Entry 5DLJ (X-ray diffraction, 2.60 A resolution); this record covers chains C and F of the 8 polymer chains in the assembly.

[Chain C]
Name: CRISPR-associated endonuclease Cas1
From: Escherichia coli K12
Notes: EC 3.1.-.-
UniProt: Q46896 (CAS1_ECOLI); numbering as in UniProt (aligned over 2-281)
Amino-acid sequence (280 residues; each row starts with the number of its first residue):
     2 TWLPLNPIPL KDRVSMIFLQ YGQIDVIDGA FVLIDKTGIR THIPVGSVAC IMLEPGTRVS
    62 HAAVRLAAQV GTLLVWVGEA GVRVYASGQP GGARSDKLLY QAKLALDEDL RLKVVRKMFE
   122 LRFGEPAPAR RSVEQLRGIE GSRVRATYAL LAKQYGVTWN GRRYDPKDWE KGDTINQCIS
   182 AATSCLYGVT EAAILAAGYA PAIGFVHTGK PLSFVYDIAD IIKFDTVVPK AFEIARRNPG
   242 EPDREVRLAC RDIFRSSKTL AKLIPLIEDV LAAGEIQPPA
UniProt features mapped onto this chain:
  - binding site (Mg(2+)): Glu141, His208, Asp221
  - mutagenesis: Tyr22 (Y22A: Slightly decreased spacer acquisition in vivo; Y22F: Nearly wild-type spacer acquisition in vivo), Arg41 (R41E: Dramatically decreased spacer acquisition in vivo), Arg59 (R59A: Loss of spacer acquisition in vivo, decreased protospacer binding; R59D: Dramatically decreased spacer acquisition in vitro, 250-fold decreased affinity for protospacer DNA), Arg66 (R66D: Dramatically decreased spacer acquisition in vitro, 250-fold decreased affinity for protospacer DNA; R66E: Dramatically decreased spacer acquisition in vivo), Arg84 (R84A: Decreased spacer acquisition in vivo; R84E: Dramatically decreased spacer acquisition in vivo), Glu141 (E141A: No cleavage of any substrates, no restoration of UV or mitomycin C (MMC) resistance. Loss of spacer acquisition in vivo), Tyr149 (Y149A: No effect on in vitro protospacer integration), Tyr165 (Y165A: No effect on in vitro protospacer integration. Alone significantly decreased protospacer acquisition in vivo ...), Trp170 (W170A: Alone significantly decreased protospacer acquisition in vivo. Decreased protospacer binding; in association with A-170), Thr184 (T184A: No cleavage of any substrates), Tyr188 (Y188A: Partial inhibition of cleavage. No effect on in vitro protospacer integration. Significantly decreased protospacer acquisition in vivo), His208 (H208A: No cleavage of any substrates, no restoration of UV or MMC resistance. Loss of spacer acquisition in vivo), 11 further mutagenesis entries in UniProt
Reported in the primary citation:
  - binding site for 39-mer DNA N1-F: Trp3, Tyr22, Val27, Asp29, Gly30, Arg59, Ser61, Glu80, Arg84, Tyr86, Arg163, Trp170, Thr184, Tyr188, His208, Tyr217, Arg245, Arg248

[Chain F]
Name: CRISPR-associated endoribonuclease Cas2
From: Escherichia coli K12
Notes: EC 3.1.-.-
UniProt: P45956 (CAS2_ECOLI); residues 1-78 here = UniProt positions 1-78
Amino-acid sequence (78 residues; numbered 1 to 78; the number before each row is that of its first residue):
     1 MSMLVVVTEN VPPRLRGRLA IWLLEVRAGV YVGDVSAKIR EMIWEQIAGL AEEGNVVMAW
    61 ATNTETGFEF QTFGLNRR
UniProt features mapped onto this chain:
  - mutagenesis: Glu9 (E9A/R: No effect on spacer acquisition, Cas1-Cas2 complex formation or CRISPR DNA-binding by complex), Asn10 (N10A: No effect on spacer acquisition), Arg14 to Arg16 (No in vivspacer acquisition, significantly decreased protospacer binding), Arg14 (R14A: Slight decrease in spacer acquisition), Arg16 (R16A: Slight decrease in spacer acquisition; R16E: Dramatically decreased spacer acquisition in vivo), Arg18 (R18A: Very little spacer acquisition), Arg27 (R27A: Slight decrease in spacer acquisition), Lys38 to Arg40 (Very little in vivo spacer acquisition), Glu65 (E65A: No effect on spacer acquisition; E65R: Slight decrease in spacer acquisition, Cas1-Cas2 complex formation or CRISPR DNA-binding by complex. Loss of spacer acquisition; when associated with R-84), Arg77 to Arg78 (No spacer acquisition, significantly decreased protospacer binding), Arg77 (R77E: No change in spacer acquisition in vivo), Arg78 (R78E: Dramatically decreased spacer acquisition in vivo)
Reported in the primary citation:
  - binding site for 39-mer DNA N1-F: Asn10, Arg14, Arg16, Arg77, Arg78

[Chain C / chain F interface]
Residue-residue contacts - 6 pairs, chain C then chain F:
  Val15(C) - Glu65(F)
  Ser16(C) - Glu65(F)  hydrogen bond
  Arg252(C) - Glu65(F)  salt bridge
  Arg256(C) - Asn63(F)
  Arg256(C) - Thr64(F)
  Arg256(C) - Glu65(F)
Also at the interface, not in a pair above, chain F (4 interface residues in all): Thr66

[Overview]
The chain C/chain F interface involves 4 residues from each chain; the contacts include 1 hydrogen bond and 1
salt bridge. Among the polar pairs are Arg252(C)-Glu65(F) and Ser16(C)-Glu65(F). From the paper: a binding
site for 39-mer DNA N1-F at Trp3(C), Tyr22(C) and Asn10(F) among others.
Here chain C is CRISPR-associated endonuclease Cas1 and chain F is CRISPR-associated endoribonuclease Cas2,
both from Escherichia coli K12. Entry 5DLJ (Crystal Structure of Cas-DNA-N1 complex) was determined by X-ray
diffraction together with 5DQT, 5DQU and 5DQZ from the same study.
